PDB entry 5WVI | electron microscopy, 6.30 A resolution (low resolution: residue-level contacts below are approximate; hydrogen-bond / salt-bridge calls are withheld) | chains L and M of the 47 polymer chains in the assembly

# Chain L
Protein: 26S protease subunit RPT4
From: Saccharomyces cerevisiae (strain ATCC 204508 / S288c)
Reference sequence: P53549 (PRS10_YEAST); numbering as in UniProt (aligned over 1-437)
Sequence (437 residues; row label = number of the first residue in the row):
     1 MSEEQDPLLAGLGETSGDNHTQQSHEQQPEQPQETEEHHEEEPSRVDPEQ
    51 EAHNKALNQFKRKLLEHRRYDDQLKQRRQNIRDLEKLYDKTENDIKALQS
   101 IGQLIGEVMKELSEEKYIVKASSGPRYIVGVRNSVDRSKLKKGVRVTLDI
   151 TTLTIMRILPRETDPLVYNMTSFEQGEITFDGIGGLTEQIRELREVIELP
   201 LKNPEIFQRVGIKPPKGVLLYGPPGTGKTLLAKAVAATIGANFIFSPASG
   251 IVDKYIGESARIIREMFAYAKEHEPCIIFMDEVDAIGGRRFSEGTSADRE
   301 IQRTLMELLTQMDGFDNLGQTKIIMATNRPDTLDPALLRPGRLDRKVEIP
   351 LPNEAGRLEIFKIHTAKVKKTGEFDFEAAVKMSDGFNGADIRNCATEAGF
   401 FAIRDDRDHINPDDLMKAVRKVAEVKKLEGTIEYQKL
Disordered / not traced: 1-66, 428-437
Curated features (UniProtKB/Swiss-Prot):
  - binding site (ATP): Gly-222 to Thr-229
  - modified residue: Ser-2 (N-acetylserine)

# Chain M
Protein: 26S protease regulatory subunit 6A
From: Saccharomyces cerevisiae (strain ATCC 204508 / S288c)
Reference sequence: P33297 (PRS6A_YEAST); residue numbers follow UniProt; this construct covers 1-434
Sequence (434 residues; numbered 1 to 434; the number before each row is that of its first residue):
     1 MATLEELDAQTLPGDDELDQEILNLSTQELQTRAKLLDNEIRIFRSELQR
    51 LSHENNVMLEKIKDNKEKIKNNRQLPYLVANVVEVMDMNEIEDKENSEST
   101 TQGGNVNLDNTAVGKAAVVKTSSRQTVFLPMVGLVDPDKLKPNDLVGVNK
   151 DSYLILDTLPSEFDSRVKAMEVDEKPTETYSDVGGLDKQIEELVEAIVLP
   201 MKRADKFKDMGIRAPKGALMYGPPGTGKTLLARACAAQTNATFLKLAAPQ
   251 LVQMYIGEGAKLVRDAFALAKEKAPTIIFIDELDAIGTKRFDSEKSGDRE
   301 VQRTMLELLNQLDGFSSDDRVKVLAATNRVDVLDPALLRSGRLDRKIEFP
   351 LPSEDSRAQILQIHSRKMTTDDDINWQELARSTDEFNGAQLKAVTVEAGM
   401 IALRNGQSSVKHEDFVEGISEVQARKSKSVSFYA
Disordered / not traced: 1-40, 86-112
Curated features (UniProtKB/Swiss-Prot):
  - binding site (ATP): Gly-222 to Thr-229
  - modified residue: Ala-2 (N-acetylalanine), Tyr-180 (Phosphotyrosine)

# Chain L / chain M interface
Contacting residue pairs (105; chain L residue first):
  Arg-78(L) / Glu-47(M)
  Leu-84(L) / Met-58(M)
  Leu-84(L) / Leu-59(M)
  Leu-87(L) / Ile-62(M)
  Tyr-88(L) / Met-58(M)
  Tyr-88(L) / Lys-61(M)
  Tyr-88(L) / Ile-62(M)
  Lys-90(L) / Gly-133(M)
  Thr-91(L) / Leu-134(M)
  Glu-92(L) / Lys-61(M)
  Asp-94(L) / Val-132(M)
  Asp-94(L) / Leu-134(M)
  Ile-95(L) / Ile-69(M)
  Leu-98(L) / Ser-152(M)
  Ile-101(L) / Asp-151(M)
  Ile-101(L) / Ser-152(M)
  Gly-102(L) / Phe-128(M)
  Gly-102(L) / Ser-152(M)
  Gln-103(L) / Val-127(M)
  Gln-103(L) / Phe-128(M)
  Leu-104(L) / Thr-126(M)
  Leu-104(L) / Val-127(M)
  Leu-104(L) / Phe-128(M)
  Ile-105(L) / Thr-126(M)
  Ile-105(L) / Phe-128(M)
  Ser-123(L) / Arg-124(M)
  Ser-123(L) / Gln-125(M)
  Ser-123(L) / Thr-126(M)
  Val-146(L) / Phe-128(M)
  Ile-150(L) / Tyr-153(M)
  Leu-159(L) / Phe-128(M)
  Glu-162(L) / Glu-84(M)
  Asp-164(L) / Val-83(M)
  Pro-165(L) / Val-83(M)
  Pro-165(L) / Pro-142(M)
  Leu-166(L) / Val-83(M)
  Leu-166(L) / Pro-142(M)
  Leu-166(L) / Asn-143(M)
  Val-167(L) / Pro-142(M)
  Pro-224(L) / Leu-306(M)
  Pro-224(L) / Ala-336(M)
  Pro-224(L) / Arg-342(M)
  Gly-225(L) / Asn-310(M)
  Gly-225(L) / Arg-342(M)
  Thr-229(L) / Asn-310(M)
  Phe-245(L) / Gln-311(M)
  Pro-247(L) / Arg-264(M)
  Pro-247(L) / Arg-303(M)
  Ala-248(L) / Arg-303(M)
  Ser-249(L) / Ala-260(M)
  Ser-249(L) / Lys-261(M)
  Ser-249(L) / Arg-264(M)
  Ser-249(L) / Arg-303(M)
  Ser-249(L) / Glu-307(M)
  Gly-250(L) / Arg-264(M)
  Val-252(L) / Ile-256(M)
  Val-252(L) / Gly-257(M)
  Val-252(L) / Arg-299(M)
  Lys-254(L) / Tyr-255(M)
  Lys-254(L) / Ile-256(M)
  Lys-254(L) / Glu-258(M)
  Asp-281(L) / Arg-303(M)
  Asp-281(L) / Asn-310(M)
  Glu-282(L) / Arg-303(M)
  Glu-282(L) / Leu-306(M)
  Glu-282(L) / Asn-310(M)
  Asp-284(L) / Gln-302(M)
  Ala-285(L) / Arg-299(M)
  Gly-288(L) / Ser-296(M)
  Arg-290(L) / Ser-296(M)
  Ala-297(L) / Ile-256(M)
  Asp-298(L) / Ser-296(M)
  Asp-298(L) / Gly-297(M)
  Asp-298(L) / Arg-299(M)
  Ile-301(L) / Ile-256(M)
  Ile-301(L) / Arg-299(M)
  Asn-328(L) / Gln-302(M)
  Arg-329(L) / Phe-291(M)
  Lys-367(L) / Asp-209(M)
  Lys-367(L) / Met-210(M)
  Lys-367(L) / Gly-211(M)
  Val-368(L) / Met-210(M)
  Lys-369(L) / Asp-209(M)
  Ala-389(L) / Leu-338(M)
  Ala-389(L) / Arg-339(M)
  Asp-390(L) / Leu-338(M)
  Ala-395(L) / Ile-212(M)
  Thr-396(L) / Ile-212(M)
  Thr-396(L) / Ser-340(M)
  Glu-397(L) / Asp-344(M)
  Glu-397(L) / Arg-345(M)
  Gly-399(L) / Ile-212(M)
  Phe-400(L) / Glu-195(M)
  Phe-400(L) / Ile-212(M)
  Phe-400(L) / Asp-344(M)
  Ile-403(L) / Glu-195(M)
  Ile-403(L) / Leu-199(M)
  Ile-403(L) / Phe-207(M)
  Arg-404(L) / Glu-191(M)
  Asp-408(L) / Met-210(M)
  Lys-421(L) / Arg-345(M)
  Val-425(L) / Leu-338(M)
  Val-425(L) / Lys-346(M)
  Lys-427(L) / Leu-333(M)
  Lys-427(L) / Lys-346(M)
Interface residues without a listed pair, chain L (76 interface residues in all): His-67, Ile-81, Gly-106, Ser-122, Thr-147, Arg-157, Thr-226, Leu-230, Lys-233, Asp-253, Ile-286, Arg-289, Arg-392, Asp-406, Lys-426
Interface residues without a listed pair, chain M (74 interface residues in all): Phe-44, Leu-51, Val-57, Asn-65, Ala-116, Val-118, Pro-130, Leu-154, Glu-192, Lys-206, Arg-213, Pro-215, Met-254, Lys-295, Asp-298, Asp-313, Gly-314, Asp-334, Pro-335

# Overview
The interface between chain L and chain M involves 76 residues on one side and 74 on the other. Curated
annotation (UniProt) lists 8 ATP-binding residues on chain L; 8 ATP-binding residues on chain M.
Here chain L is 26S protease subunit RPT4 and chain M is 26S protease regulatory subunit 6A, both from
Saccharomyces cerevisiae (strain ATCC 204508 / S288c). Entry 5WVI (The resting state of yeast proteasome) was
determined by electron microscopy (same publication as 5WVK).
